PDB entry 7S3G | X-ray diffraction, 1.66 A resolution | chains A and B

# Chain A (and B)
Protein: Ornithine decarboxylase
Source organism: Homo sapiens
Notes: EC 4.1.1.17; chain B of this document is another copy of the same molecule, construct and numbering; everything in this record applies to it too
UniProt: P11926 (DCOR_HUMAN); residue numbers follow UniProt; this construct covers 1-424
Sequence (424 residues; numbered 1 to 424; the number before each row is that of its first residue):
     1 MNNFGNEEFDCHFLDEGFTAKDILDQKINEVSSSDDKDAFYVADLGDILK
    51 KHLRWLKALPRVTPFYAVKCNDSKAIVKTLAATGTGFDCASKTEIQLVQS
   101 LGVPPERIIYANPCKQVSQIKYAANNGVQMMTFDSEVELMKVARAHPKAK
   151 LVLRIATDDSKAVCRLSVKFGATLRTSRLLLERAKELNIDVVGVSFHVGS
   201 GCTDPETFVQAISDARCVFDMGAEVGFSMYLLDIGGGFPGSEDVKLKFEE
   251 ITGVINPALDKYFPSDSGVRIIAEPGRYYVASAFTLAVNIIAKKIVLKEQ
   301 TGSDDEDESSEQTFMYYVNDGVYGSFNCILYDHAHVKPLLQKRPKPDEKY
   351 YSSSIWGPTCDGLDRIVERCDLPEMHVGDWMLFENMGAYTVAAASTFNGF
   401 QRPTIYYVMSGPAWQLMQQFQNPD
Not modelled in the structure: 1-5, 299-310, 342-344, 423-424 (chain B: 159-167, 299-310, 423-424)
Covalent attachments: pyridoxal phosphate (PLP) linked to K69
Residues lining bound ligands: pyridoxal phosphate (PLP): A67, C70, D88, A111, R154, H197, S200, G236, G237, F238, E274, P275, G276, R277, Y389
Curated features (UniProtKB/Swiss-Prot):
  - active site: C360 (Proton donor)
  - binding site (pyridoxal 5'-phosphate): S200, G237, E274 to R277, Y389
  - binding site (substrate): Y331, D332, D361
  - site: H197 (Stacks against the aromatic ring of pyridoxal phosphate and stabilizes reaction intermediates)
  - modified residue: K69 (N6-(pyridoxal phosphate)lysine), S303 (Phosphoserine), C360 (S-nitrosocysteine)
  - mutagenesis: C360 (C360A: 25% decrease of in vitro nitrosylation level)
Reported in the primary citation:
  - binding site for pyridoxal phosphate: A67, K69, R154, H197, S200, G237, F238, G276, R277, Y389
  - binding site for citric acid: K69
  - conformationally variable residues (side-chain flip): C360
  - catalytic residues: C360 (citing earlier work)

# Interface between chain A and chain B
Pairs across the interface (116):
  D35(A) - V117(B)
  D35(A) - S118(B)
  D35(A) - K121(B)  salt bridge
  K37(A) - Q116(B)
  D38(A) - Q116(B)  hydrogen bond
  K69(A) - C360(B)  hydrogen bond (side chain-backbone)
  K69(A) - F397(B)
  K69(A) - N398(B)
  A90(A) - C360(B)  hydrophobic
  A90(A) - N398(B)
  A90(A) - F400(B)
  S91(A) - N398(B)  hydrogen bond (side chain-backbone)
  S91(A) - G399(B)
  S91(A) - F400(B)
  T93(A) - G399(B)  hydrogen bond (side chain-backbone)
  T93(A) - Q401(B)  hydrogen bond
  E94(A) - N398(B)  hydrogen bond
  E94(A) - G399(B)
  N112(A) - C360(B)
  N112(A) - F400(B)
  C114(A) - I291(B)
  C114(A) - A292(B)  hydrophobic
  C114(A) - Y317(B)  hydrophobic
  K115(A) - I291(B)
  Q116(A) - K37(B)
  Q116(A) - D38(B)  hydrogen bond
  Q116(A) - I291(B)
  Q116(A) - N319(B)  hydrogen bond
  V117(A) - D35(B)
  S118(A) - D35(B)
  K121(A) - D35(B)
  D134(A) - K294(B)  salt bridge
  S135(A) - K293(B)
  S135(A) - K294(B)
  V137(A) - K293(B)
  V137(A) - V377(B)  hydrophobic
  K141(A) - I291(B)  hydrogen bond (side chain-backbone)
  K141(A) - A292(B)
  R144(A) - D35(B)  salt bridge
  C164(A) - R365(B)  hydrogen bond
  S167(A) - W356(B)
  V168(A) - M315(B)
  K169(A) - K294(B)  hydrogen bond (backbone-side chain)
  K169(A) - Y317(B)  hydrogen bond (backbone-side chain)
  K169(A) - W356(B)
  K169(A) - G357(B)  hydrogen bond (side chain-backbone)
  K169(A) - T359(B)  hydrogen bond (side chain-backbone)
  K169(A) - D361(B)  hydrogen bond (side chain-backbone)
  K169(A) - D364(B)  salt bridge
  F170(A) - K294(B)
  F170(A) - T359(B)
  F170(A) - C360(B)  hydrophobic
  I291(A) - C114(B)
  I291(A) - K115(B)
  I291(A) - Q116(B)
  I291(A) - K141(B)  hydrogen bond (backbone-side chain)
  A292(A) - C114(B)  hydrophobic
  A292(A) - K141(B)
  K293(A) - S135(B)
  K293(A) - V137(B)
  K294(A) - D134(B)  salt bridge
  K294(A) - S135(B)
  K294(A) - K169(B)  hydrogen bond (side chain-backbone)
  K294(A) - F170(B)
  M315(A) - V168(B)
  Y317(A) - C114(B)
  Y317(A) - K169(B)  hydrogen bond (side chain-backbone)
  N319(A) - Q116(B)  hydrogen bond
  V322(A) - Y331(B)  hydrogen bond (backbone-side chain)
  Y323(A) - Y331(B)  hydrophobic
  Y323(A) - A393(B)  hydrophobic
  N327(A) - Y331(B)
  L330(A) - L330(B)
  L330(A) - Y331(B)  hydrophobic
  L330(A) - L363(B)
  Y331(A) - V322(B)  hydrogen bond (side chain-backbone)
  Y331(A) - Y323(B)  hydrophobic
  Y331(A) - N327(B)
  Y331(A) - L330(B)  hydrophobic
  Y331(A) - Y331(B)
  Y331(A) - L363(B)
  W356(A) - K169(B)
  G357(A) - K169(B)  hydrogen bond (backbone-side chain)
  P358(A) - N112(B)
  T359(A) - K169(B)  hydrogen bond (backbone-side chain)
  T359(A) - F170(B)
  C360(A) - K69(B)  hydrogen bond (backbone-side chain)
  C360(A) - A90(B)  hydrophobic
  C360(A) - N112(B)
  C360(A) - F170(B)  hydrophobic
  D361(A) - K169(B)  hydrogen bond (backbone-side chain)
  L363(A) - Y331(B)  hydrophobic
  D364(A) - K169(B)  salt bridge
  V377(A) - V137(B)  hydrophobic
  Y389(A) - F397(B)  hydrophobic
  A392(A) - F397(B)
  A393(A) - Y323(B)  hydrophobic
  A393(A) - S395(B)
  A393(A) - F397(B)  hydrophobic
  A394(A) - S395(B)
  S395(A) - A393(B)
  S395(A) - A394(B)
  F397(A) - K69(B)
  F397(A) - Y389(B)  hydrophobic
  F397(A) - A392(B)
  F397(A) - A393(B)  hydrophobic
  N398(A) - K69(B)
  N398(A) - A90(B)
  N398(A) - S91(B)  hydrogen bond (backbone-side chain)
  N398(A) - E94(B)  hydrogen bond
  G399(A) - S91(B)
  G399(A) - T93(B)  hydrogen bond (backbone-side chain)
  F400(A) - A90(B)
  F400(A) - S91(B)
  F400(A) - N112(B)
  Q401(A) - T93(B)  hydrogen bond
Other interface residues (no listed pair), chain A (62 interface residues in all): A111, P113, Q119, E138, G171, G362
Other interface residues (no listed pair), chain B (61 interface residues in all): A111, P113, Q119, E138, G171, H333, P358, G362

# In short
62 residues of chain A and 61 residues of chain B are in contact; the contacts include 29 hydrogen bonds and 6
salt bridges. Polar pairs include D35(A)-K121(B), D134(A)-K294(B) and R144(A)-D35(B). The paper reports the
catalytic residue C360(A); a binding site for pyridoxal phosphate at A67(A), K69(A) and R154(A) among others.
Both chains are Ornithine decarboxylase (Homo sapiens). Entry 7S3G (Structure of cofactor pyridoxal
5-phosphate bound human ornithine decarboxylase in complex with citrate at the catalytic ...) was determined
by X-ray diffraction, deposited together with 7S3F.
